PDB entry 1PIF | X-ray diffraction, 2.30 A resolution | chain A

== Chain A ==
Name: Alpha-amylase
From: Sus scrofa
Notes: EC 3.2.1.1
UniProtKB: P00690 (AMYP_PIG); residues 2-496 here correspond to UniProt positions 17-511 (UniProt number = residue number + 15)
Chain sequence (496 residues; each row starts with the number of its first residue):
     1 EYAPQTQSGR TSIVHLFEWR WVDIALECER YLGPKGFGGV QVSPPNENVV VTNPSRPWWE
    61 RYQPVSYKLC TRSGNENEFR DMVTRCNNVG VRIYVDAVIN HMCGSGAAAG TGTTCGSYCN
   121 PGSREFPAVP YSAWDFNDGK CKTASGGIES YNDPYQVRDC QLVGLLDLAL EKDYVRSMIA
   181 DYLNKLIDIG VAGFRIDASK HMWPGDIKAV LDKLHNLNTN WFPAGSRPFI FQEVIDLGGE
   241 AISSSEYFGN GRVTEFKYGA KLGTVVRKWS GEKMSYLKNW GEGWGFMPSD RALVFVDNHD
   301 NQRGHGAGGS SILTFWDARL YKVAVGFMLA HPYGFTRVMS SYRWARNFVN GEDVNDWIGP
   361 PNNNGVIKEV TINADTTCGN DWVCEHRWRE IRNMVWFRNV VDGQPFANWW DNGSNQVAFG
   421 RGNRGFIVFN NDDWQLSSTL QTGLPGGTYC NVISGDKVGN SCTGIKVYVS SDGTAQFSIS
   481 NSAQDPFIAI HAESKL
Construct notes: conflict Val-49 (Ile in P00690), Ser-243 (Gln in P00690), Ser-310 (Ala in P00690), Gln-404 (Glu in P00690), Asn-451 (Asp in P00690), Gln-484 (Glu in P00690)
Modified residues: Glu-1 (pyroglutamic acid; PCA)
Curated features (UniProtKB/Swiss-Prot):
  - active site: Asp-197 (Nucleophile), Glu-233 (Proton donor)
  - binding site (Ca(2+)): Asn-100, Arg-158, Asp-167, His-201
  - binding site (chloride): Arg-195, Asn-298, Arg-337
  - site: Asp-300 (Transition state stabilizer)
  - glycosylation: Asn-412 (N-linked (GlcNAc...) asparagine)
Disulfide bonds: Cys-28/Cys-86, Cys-70/Cys-115, Cys-141/Cys-160, Cys-378/Cys-384, Cys-450/Cys-462
Bound ions: Ca2+: Asn-100, Arg-158, Asp-167, His-201

== Summary ==
Asn-100, Arg-158, Asp-167 and His-201 form the Ca2+ site. UniProt lists active-site residues Asp-197 and
Glu-233, 4 Ca2+-binding residues and 3 chloride-binding residues.
Chain A is Alpha-amylase (Sus scrofa); the structure, Pig alpha-amylase, was determined by X-ray diffraction,
deposited together with 1PIG.
